5FKV - chains B and D of the 7 polymer chains in the assembly; structure by electron microscopy, 8.04 A resolution (very low resolution: no residue pairs are listed; an interface is given only as per-side residue counts).

[Chain B]
Name: DNA polymerase III beta
Source organism: Escherichia coli K-12
Notes: EC 2.7.7.7
UniProtKB: P0A988 (DPO3B_ECOLI); residue numbers follow UniProt; this construct covers 1-366
Sequence (366 residues; row label = number of the first residue in the row):
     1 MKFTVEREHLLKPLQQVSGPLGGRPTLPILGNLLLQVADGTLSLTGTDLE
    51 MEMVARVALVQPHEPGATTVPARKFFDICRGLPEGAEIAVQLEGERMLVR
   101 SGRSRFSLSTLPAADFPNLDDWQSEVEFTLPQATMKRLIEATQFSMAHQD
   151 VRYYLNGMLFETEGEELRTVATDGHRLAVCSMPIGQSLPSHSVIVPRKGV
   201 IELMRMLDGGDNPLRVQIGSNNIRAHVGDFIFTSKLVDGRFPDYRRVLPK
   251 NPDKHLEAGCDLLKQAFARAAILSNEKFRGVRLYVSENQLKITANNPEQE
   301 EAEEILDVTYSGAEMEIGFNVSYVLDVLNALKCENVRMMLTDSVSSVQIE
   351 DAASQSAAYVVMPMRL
Swiss-Prot annotation at these positions:
  - binding site (DNA): Arg24, Arg73, Gln149, Tyr153, Tyr154
  - mutagenesis: Arg24 (R24A: Mild defect in DNA replication, impaired loading of clamp on DNA, polymerase speed is wild-type. More severe replication defect and very poor clamp loading; when associated with A-149), Gly66 (G66E: In dnaN159; a temperature- and UV-sensitive mutation, displays altered DNA polymerase usage, chronically induced SOS response; when associated with A-174), Ala133 (A133T: Reduction of synthesis of beta*, probably due to mutation of its promoter), Met135 (M135L: 3-fold reduction of synthesis of beta*, probably due to loss of its start codon), Met146 (M146L: No effect on synthesis of beta*), Gln149 (Q149A: Mild defect in DNA replication, impaired loading of clamp on DNA, polymerase speed is wild-type. More severe replication defect and very poor clamp loading; when associated with A-24), Tyr153 to Tyr154 (Very poor loading of clamp on DNA, polymerase speed is wild-type), Gly174 (G174A: In dnaN159; a temperature- and UV-sensitive mutation, displays altered DNA polymerase usage, chronically induced SOS response; when associated with A-66), Gln265 to Leu366 (In dnaN806; temperature sensitive), Ile272 to Leu273 (Monomeric in solution, binds very tightly to subunit delta (holA). The monomer binds tightly to linear and circular DNA. Cannot bind both Pol III and IV simultaneously)

[Chain D]
Name: DNA polymerase III epsilon
Source organism: Escherichia coli K-12
Notes: EC 2.7.7.7
UniProtKB: P03007 (DPO3E_ECOLI); residue numbers follow UniProt; this construct covers 1-243
Sequence (243 residues; numbered 1 to 243; the number before each row is that of its first residue):
     1 MSTAITRQIVLDTETTGMNQIGAHYEGHKIIEIGAVEVVNRRLTGNNFHV
    51 YLKPDRLVDPEAFGVHGIADEFLLDKPTFAEVADEFMDYIRGAELVIHNA
   101 AFDIGFMDYEFSLLKRDIPKTNTFCKVTDSLAVARKMFPGKRNSLDALCA
   151 RYEIDNSKRTLHGALLDAQILAEVYLAMTGGQLSLPLAMEGETQQQQGEA
   201 TIQRIVRQASKLRVVFATDEEIAAHEARLDLVQKKGGSCLWRA
Unresolved in the structure: 1-6, 190-207
Differences from the reference sequence: engineered mutation Leu183 (Thr in P03007), Leu185 (Met in P03007), Pro186 (Ala in P03007), Leu187 (Phe in P03007)
Swiss-Prot annotation at these positions:
  - active site: His162 (Proton acceptor)
  - binding site (a divalent metal cation): Asp12, Glu14, Asp167
  - binding site (substrate): Asp12, Glu14, Glu61, His66, Asp167
  - mutagenesis: Thr15 (T15I: In mutD5, reduces suppression of AZT sensitivity of holC or yoaA knockouts, reduces exonuclease activity)

[How chain B and chain D interact]
At this resolution (8 A) residue pairs are not listed: 22 residues of chain B and 15 of chain D lie at the interface.

[Summary]
22 residues of chain B and 15 residues of chain D are in contact. From UniProt: 5 DNA-binding residues and 13
mutagenesis sites on chain B; active-site residue His162(D) and 3 divalent metal cation-binding residues on
chain D.
Here chain B is DNA polymerase III beta and chain D is DNA polymerase III epsilon, both from Escherichia coli
K-12. Entry 5FKV (cryo-EM structure of the E. coli replicative DNA polymerase complex bound to DNA (DNA
polymerase III ...) was determined by electron microscopy together with 5FKU and 5FKW from the same study.
